9LLD - chains D and F of the 9 polymer chains in the assembly; structure by electron microscopy, 3.60 A resolution.

== Chain D ==
Name: 2C4 Fab H chain
From: Homo sapiens
Notes: antibody fragment or engineered binder
Chain sequence (252 residues; each row starts with the number of its first residue; numbers below 1 keep their minus sign (Met-18 is residue -18)):
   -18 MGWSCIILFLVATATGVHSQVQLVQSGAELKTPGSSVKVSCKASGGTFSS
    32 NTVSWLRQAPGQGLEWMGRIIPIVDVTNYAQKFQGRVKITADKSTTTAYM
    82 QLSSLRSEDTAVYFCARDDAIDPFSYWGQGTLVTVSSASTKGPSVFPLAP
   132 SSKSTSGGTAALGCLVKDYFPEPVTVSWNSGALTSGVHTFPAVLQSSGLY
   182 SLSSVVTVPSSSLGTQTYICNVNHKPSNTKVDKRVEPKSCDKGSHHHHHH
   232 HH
Unresolved in the structure: -18 to 0, 117-233
Disulfide bonds: Cys22-Cys96

== Chain F ==
Name: 2C4 Fab L chain
From: Homo sapiens
Notes: antibody fragment or engineered binder
Chain sequence (235 residues; numbered -19 to 215; the number before each row is that of its first residue; numbers below 1 keep their minus sign (Met-19 is residue -19)):
   -19 MGWSCIILFLVATATGSWASSELSQPASVSGSPGQSITISCTGTSSDVGA
    31 YNFVSWYQQHPGKAPKLMIYDVTKWPSGVSNRFSGSKSGNTASLTISGLQ
    81 AEDEADYYCSSYASSNTYVFGTGTKLTVLGQPKAAPSVTLFPPSSEELQA
   131 NKATLVCLISDFYPGAVTVAWKADSSPVKAGVETTTPSKQSNNKYAASSY
   181 LSLTPEQWKSHRSYSCQVTHEGSTVEKTVAPTECS
Unresolved in the structure: -19 to 0, 110-215
Disulfide bonds: Cys21-Cys89

== Chain D / chain F interface ==
Contacting residue pairs (21):
  Gln39(D) - Gln39(F)  hydrogen bond
  Gln43(D) - Tyr88(F)
  Gly44(D) - Tyr88(F)
  Leu45(D) - Gln39(F)
  Leu45(D) - Tyr88(F)
  Leu45(D) - Phe100(F)
  Trp47(D) - Asn96(F)
  Trp47(D) - Tyr98(F)
  Arg50(D) - Asn96(F)
  Arg50(D) - Tyr98(F)
  Ile102(D) - Tyr50(F)  hydrophobic
  Asp103(D) - Leu47(F)
  Asp103(D) - Tyr50(F)
  Pro104(D) - Tyr37(F)  hydrogen bond (backbone-side chain)
  Pro104(D) - Tyr98(F)
  Phe105(D) - Tyr37(F)
  Phe105(D) - Tyr98(F)  hydrophobic
  Phe105(D) - Phe100(F)  hydrophobic
  Trp108(D) - Tyr37(F)  hydrophobic
  Trp108(D) - Ala44(F)  hydrophobic
  Trp108(D) - Pro45(F)  hydrogen bond (side chain-backbone)
Interface residues without a listed pair, chain D (12 interface residues in all): Asn59
Interface residues without a listed pair, chain F (11 interface residues in all): Ser35

== In short ==
Chain D and chain F form an interface of 12 and 11 residues respectively; the contacts include 3 hydrogen
bonds. Among the polar pairs are Gln39(D)-Gln39(F), Pro104(D)-Tyr37(F) and Trp108(D)-Pro45(F).
Here chain D is 2C4 Fab H chain and chain F is 2C4 Fab L chain, both from Homo sapiens. Entry 9LLD
(Post-fusion ectodomain of KSHV gB in complex with 2C4 Fab) was determined by electron microscopy, deposited
together with 8Y48.
